PDB entry 6ZY5 | electron microscopy, 3.60 A resolution | chains B and F of the 6 polymer chains in the assembly

# Chain B
Name: DNA topoisomerase 2-alpha
Source organism: Homo sapiens
Notes: EC 5.6.2.2
Reference sequence: P11388 (TOP2A_HUMAN); residue numbers follow UniProt; this construct covers 1-1531
Amino-acid sequence (1531 residues; row label = number of the first residue in the row):
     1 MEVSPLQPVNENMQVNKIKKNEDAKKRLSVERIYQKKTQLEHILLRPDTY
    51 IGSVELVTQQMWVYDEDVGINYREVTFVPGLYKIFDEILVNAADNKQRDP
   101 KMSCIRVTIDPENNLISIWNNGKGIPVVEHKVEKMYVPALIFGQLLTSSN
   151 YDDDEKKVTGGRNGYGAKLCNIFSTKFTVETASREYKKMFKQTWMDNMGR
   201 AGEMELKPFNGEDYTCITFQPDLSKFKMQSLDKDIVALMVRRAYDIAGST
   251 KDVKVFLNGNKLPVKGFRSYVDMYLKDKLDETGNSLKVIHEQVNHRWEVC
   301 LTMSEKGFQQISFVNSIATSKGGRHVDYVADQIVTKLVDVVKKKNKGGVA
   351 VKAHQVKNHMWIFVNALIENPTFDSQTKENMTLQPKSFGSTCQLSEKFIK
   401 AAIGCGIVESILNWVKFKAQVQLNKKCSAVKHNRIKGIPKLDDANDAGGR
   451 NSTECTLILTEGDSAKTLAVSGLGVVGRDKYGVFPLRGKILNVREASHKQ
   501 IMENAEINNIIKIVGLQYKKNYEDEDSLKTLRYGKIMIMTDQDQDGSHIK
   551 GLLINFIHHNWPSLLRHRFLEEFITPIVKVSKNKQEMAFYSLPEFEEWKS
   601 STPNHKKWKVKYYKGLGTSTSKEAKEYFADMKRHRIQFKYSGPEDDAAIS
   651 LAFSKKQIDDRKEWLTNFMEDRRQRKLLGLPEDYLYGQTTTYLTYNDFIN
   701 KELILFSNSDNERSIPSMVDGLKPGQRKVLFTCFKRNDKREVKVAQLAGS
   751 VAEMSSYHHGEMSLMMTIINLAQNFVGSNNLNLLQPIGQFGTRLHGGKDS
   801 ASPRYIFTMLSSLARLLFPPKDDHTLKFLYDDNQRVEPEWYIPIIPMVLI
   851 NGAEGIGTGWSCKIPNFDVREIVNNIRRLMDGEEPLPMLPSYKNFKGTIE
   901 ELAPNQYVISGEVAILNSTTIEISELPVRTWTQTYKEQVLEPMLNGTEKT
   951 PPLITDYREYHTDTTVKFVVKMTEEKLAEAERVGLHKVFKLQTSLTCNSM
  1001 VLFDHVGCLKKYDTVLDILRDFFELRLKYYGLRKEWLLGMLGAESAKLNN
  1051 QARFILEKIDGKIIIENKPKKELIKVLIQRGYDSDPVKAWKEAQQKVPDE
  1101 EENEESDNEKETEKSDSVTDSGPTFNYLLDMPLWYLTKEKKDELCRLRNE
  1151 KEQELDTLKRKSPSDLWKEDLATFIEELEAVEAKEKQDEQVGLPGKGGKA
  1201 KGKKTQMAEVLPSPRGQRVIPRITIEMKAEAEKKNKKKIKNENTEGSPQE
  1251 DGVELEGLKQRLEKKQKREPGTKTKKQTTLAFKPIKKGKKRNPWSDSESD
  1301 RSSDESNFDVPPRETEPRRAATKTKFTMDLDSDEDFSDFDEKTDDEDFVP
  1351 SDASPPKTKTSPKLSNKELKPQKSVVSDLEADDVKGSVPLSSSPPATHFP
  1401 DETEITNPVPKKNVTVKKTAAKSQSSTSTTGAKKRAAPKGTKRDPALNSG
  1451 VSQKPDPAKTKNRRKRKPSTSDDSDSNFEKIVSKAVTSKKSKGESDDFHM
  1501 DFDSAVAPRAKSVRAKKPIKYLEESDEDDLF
Disordered / not traced: 1-432, 1098-1120, 1216-1531
Residues lining bound ligands: Etoposide (EVP; (5S,5aR,8aR,9R)-9-(4-hydroxy-3,5-dimethoxyphenyl)-8-oxo-5,5a,6,8,8a,9-hexahydrofuro[3',4':6,7]naphtho[2,3-d][1,3]dioxol -5-yl 4,6-O-[(1R)-ethylidene]-beta-D-glucopyranoside): Gly462, Asp463, Arg487, Met762, Met766
Swiss-Prot annotation at these positions:
  - region: Lys342 to Lys344 (Interaction with DNA), Lys990 to Ser999 (Interaction with DNA), Lys1433 to Lys1439 (Interaction with PLSCR1)
  - motif: Ile1018 to Lys1028 (Nuclear export signal)
  - active site: Tyr805 (O-(5'-phospho-DNA)-tyrosine intermediate)
  - binding site (ATP): Asn91, Asn120, Ser148 to Asn150, Gly161 to Lys168, Gln376 to Lys378
  - binding site (Mg(2+)): Glu461, Asp541, Asp543
  - site: Lys489 (Interaction with DNA), Asn492 (Interaction with DNA), Arg661 (Interaction with DNA), Lys662 (Interaction with DNA), Lys723 (Interaction with DNA), Tyr757 (Interaction with DNA), Ser763 (Interaction with DNA), Arg804 (Transition state stabilizer), Ile856 (Important for DNA bending), Trp931 (Interaction with DNA)
  - modified residue: Met1 (N-acetylmethionine), Ser4 (Phosphoserine), Thr282 (Phosphothreonine), Ser1106 (Phosphoserine), Thr1205 (Phosphothreonine), Ser1213 (Phosphoserine), Thr1244 (Phosphothreonine), Ser1247 (Phosphoserine), Ser1295 (Phosphoserine), Ser1297 (Phosphoserine), Ser1299 (Phosphoserine), Ser1302 (Phosphoserine), Thr1327 (Phosphothreonine), Ser1332 (Phosphoserine), Ser1337 (Phosphoserine), Thr1343 (Phosphothreonine), Ser1351 (Phosphoserine), Ser1354 (Phosphoserine), Ser1374 (Phosphoserine), Ser1377 (Phosphoserine) and 15 more in UniProt
  - cross-link (Glycyl lysine isopeptide (Lys-Gly)): Lys17 (interchain with G-Cter in SUMO2), Lys156 (interchain with G-Cter in SUMO2), Lys157 (interchain with G-Cter in SUMO2), Lys261 (interchain with G-Cter in SUMO2), Lys352 (interchain with G-Cter in SUMO2), Lys386 (interchain with G-Cter in SUMO2), Lys397 (interchain with G-Cter in SUMO2), Lys416 (interchain with G-Cter in SUMO2), Lys418 (interchain with G-Cter in SUMO2), Lys425 (interchain with G-Cter in SUMO2), Lys440 (interchain with G-Cter in SUMO2), Lys466 (interchain with G-Cter in SUMO2), Lys480 (interchain with G-Cter in SUMO2), Lys529 (interchain with G-Cter in SUMO2), Lys584 (interchain with G-Cter in SUMO2), Lys599 (interchain with G-Cter in SUMO2), Lys614 (interchain with G-Cter in SUMO2), Lys622 (interchain with G-Cter in SUMO2), Lys625 (interchain with G-Cter in SUMO2), Lys632 (interchain with G-Cter in SUMO2) and 24 more in UniProt
  - natural variant: Arg450 (R450Q: In teniposide (VM-26) resistant cells), Arg487 (R487K: In amsacrine resistant cells)
  - mutagenesis: Lys342 to Lys344 (Reduced enzyme activity; abolishes stimulation of ATPase activity upon DNA binding; Strongly reduced enzyme activity; abolishes stimulation of ATPase activity upon DNA binding), Glu461 (E461A/C: Impairs bending of target DNA. Strongly reduced DNA cleavage), Asp541 (D541A/C: Impairs bending of target DNA. Strongly reduced DNA cleavage), Asp543 (D543A/C: Impairs bending of target DNA. Strongly reduced DNA cleavage), Asp545 (D545A/C: Strongly reduced DNA cleavage), Ser1469 (S1469A: Abolishes binding to the antibody MPM2)

# Chain F
Molecule: 17-nt DNA strand
Sequence (17 nucleotides; numbered 1 to 17; the number before each row is that of its first residue):
     1 CGCGCATCGTCATCCTC
Residues lining bound ligands: Etoposide (EVP; (5S,5aR,8aR,9R)-9-(4-hydroxy-3,5-dimethoxyphenyl)-8-oxo-5,5a,6,8,8a,9-hexahydrofuro[3',4':6,7]naphtho[2,3-d][1,3]dioxol -5-yl 4,6-O-[(1R)-ethylidene]-beta-D-glucopyranoside): DG4, DC5, DA6

# How chain B and chain F interact
Pairs across the interface - 26 pairs, chain B then chain F:
  Lys489(B) with DA6(F), sugar contact
  Leu491(B) with DA6(F), phosphate contact; DT7(F), phosphate contact
  Asn492(B) with DT7(F), phosphate contact; DC8(F), phosphate contact
  Gln500(B) with DA6(F), hydrogen bond to the phosphate
  His548(B) with DC8(F), salt bridge to the phosphate
  Phe653(B) with DC8(F), phosphate contact
  Ile658(B) with DT10(F), phosphate contact
  Arg661(B) with DG9(F), salt bridge to the phosphate
  Lys662(B) with DT10(F), salt bridge to the phosphate
  Ser802(B) with DC1(F), sugar contact
  Ile856(B) with DC8(F), base contact; DG9(F), base contact
  Gly857(B) with DC8(F), phosphate contact
  Gly859(B) with DG9(F), sugar contact
  Ser861(B) with DG9(F), hydrogen bond to the sugar
  Lys990(B) with DC14(F), salt bridge to the phosphate
  Gln992(B) with DT13(F), phosphate contact
  Thr993(B) with DT13(F), phosphate contact
  Ser994(B) with DA12(F), hydrogen bond to the phosphate; DT13(F), hydrogen bond to the phosphate
  Leu995(B) with DA12(F), phosphate contact
  Thr996(B) with DC11(F), sugar contact; DA12(F), hydrogen bond to the phosphate
  Asn998(B) with DC11(F), hydrogen bond to the phosphate
Also at the interface, not in a pair above, chain B (24 interface residues in all): Ile490, Ser800, Thr858
Also at the interface, not in a pair above, chain F (11 interface residues in all): DG2

# Overview
Chain B and chain F form an interface of 24 and 11 residues respectively, with 6 hydrogen bonds and 4 salt
bridges. Polar pairs include Ser861(B)-DG9(F), Gln500(B)-DA6(F) and Ser994(B)-DA12(F). Etoposide is bound
between chain B and chain F.
Here chain B is DNA topoisomerase 2-alpha (Homo sapiens) and chain F is a 17-nt DNA strand. Entry 6ZY5
(Cryo-EM structure of the Human topoisomerase II alpha DNA-binding/cleavage domain in State 1) was determined
by electron microscopy (same publication as 6ZY6, 6ZY7 and 6ZY8).
